PDB entry 2EQB | X-ray diffraction, 2.70 A resolution | chains A and C of the 3 polymer chains in the assembly

[Chain A]
Name: Ras-related protein SEC4
Organism: Saccharomyces cerevisiae
UniProt: P07560 (SEC4_YEAST); numbering as in UniProt (aligned over 19-187)
Chain sequence (174 residues; numbered 14 to 187; the number before each row is that of its first residue):
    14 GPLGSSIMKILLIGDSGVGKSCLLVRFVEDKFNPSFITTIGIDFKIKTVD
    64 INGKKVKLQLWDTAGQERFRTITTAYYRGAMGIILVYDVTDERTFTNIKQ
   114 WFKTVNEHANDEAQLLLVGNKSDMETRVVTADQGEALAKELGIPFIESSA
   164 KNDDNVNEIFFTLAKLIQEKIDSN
Not modelled in the structure: 14-16
Sequence notes: cloning artifact (14-18)
Swiss-Prot annotation at these positions:
  - motif: F49 to F57 (Effector region)
  - binding site (GTP): G27 to S34, D75 to Q79, N133 to D136
What the authors report for this chain:
  - binding site for phosphate ion: D28 to S34
  - conformationally variable residues (loop rearrangement): E42 to P47, S48 to D56, T76 to A93
  - contacts within the chain: P47-F49, I55-Y89 (hydrophobic contact), I55-W74 (hydrophobic contact)
  - mutagenesis - I50A: decreased catalytic activity (citing earlier work)

[Chain C]
Name: Rab guanine nucleotide exchange factor SEC2
Organism: Saccharomyces cerevisiae
Notes: fragment: GEF domain, residues 51-142
UniProt: P17065 (SEC2_YEAST); residues 51-142 here = UniProt positions 51-142
Chain sequence (97 residues; numbered 46 to 142; the number before each row is that of its first residue):
    46 GPLGSNYNQLKEDYNTLKRELSDRDDEVKRLREDIAKENELRTKAEEEAD
    96 KLNKEVEDLTASLFDEANNMVADARKEKYAIEILNKRLTEQLREKDT
Not modelled in the structure: 46-49
Sequence notes: cloning artifact (46-50)
What the authors report for this chain:
  - binding site for phosphate ion: R120, K123
  - mutagenesis - E100A, E102A, L104A, T105A, F109A: decreased catalytic activity with Ras-related protein SEC4 (chain A) (citing earlier work)
  - conformationally variable residues (side-chain flip): F109
  - self-association interface (contacts with another copy of this molecule); pairs are residue here / residue on that copy: F109-L108 (hydrophobic contact)

[How chain A and chain C interact]
Contacting residue pairs (18):
  P47(A) with M115(C), hydrophobic
  S48(A) with M115(C)
  F49(A) with L108(C), hydrophobic; A112(C); M115(C), hydrophobic
  T52(A) with E111(C)
  I53(A) with L104(C), hydrophobic; L108(C), hydrophobic
  R81(A) with E100(C); D103(C), salt bridge
  F82(A) with E100(C); D103(C); L104(C), hydrophobic
  T84(A) with K96(C), hydrogen bond; L97(C); E100(C), hydrogen bond
  I85(A) with E100(C); V101(C), hydrophobic
Interface residues without a listed pair, chain A (10 interface residues in all): R83
Interface residues without a listed pair, chain C (11 interface residues in all): S107
The authors on this interface:
  - residue pairs: F49(A)-M115(C), R81(A)-D103(C) (hydrogen bond), T84(A)-E100(C) (hydrogen bond), T84(A)-K96(C) (hydrogen bond), I85(A)-V101(C) (hydrophobic contact), L108(C)-I53(A) (hydrophobic contact)
  - interface residues, chain C: L104(C), L108(C)

[In short]
Chain A and chain C form an interface of 10 and 11 residues respectively; the contacts include 2 hydrogen
bonds and 1 salt bridge. Polar contacts include R81(A)-D103(C), T84(A)-K96(C) and T84(A)-E100(C). The authors
report a contact between F49(A) and M115(C); hydrogen bonds between R81(A) and D103(C), T84(A) and E100(C) and
T84(A) and K96(C); hydrophobic contacts between I85(A) and V101(C) and L108(C) and I53(A). The paper reports a
binding site for phosphate ion at D28(A) and R120(C) among others; E100A, E102A and L104A of chain C, among
others, reduce catalytic activity with Ras-related protein SEC4 (chain A); 6 substitutions were tested in all.
Chain A is Ras-related protein SEC4 and chain C is Rab guanine nucleotide exchange factor SEC2, both from
Saccharomyces cerevisiae; the structure, Crystal structure of the Rab GTPase Sec4p, the Sec2p GEF domain, and
phosphate complex, was determined by X-ray diffraction.
